PDB entry 8RB8 | electron microscopy, 3.41 A resolution | chains D and G of the 7 polymer chains in the assembly

[Chain D]
Molecule: Ion-translocating oxidoreductase complex subunit D
Source organism: Azotobacter vinelandii DJ
Notes: EC 7.-.-.-
UniProt: C1DMA5 (C1DMA5_AZOVD); numbering as in UniProt (aligned over 1-366)
Amino-acid sequence (366 residues; numbered 1 to 366; the number before each row is that of its first residue):
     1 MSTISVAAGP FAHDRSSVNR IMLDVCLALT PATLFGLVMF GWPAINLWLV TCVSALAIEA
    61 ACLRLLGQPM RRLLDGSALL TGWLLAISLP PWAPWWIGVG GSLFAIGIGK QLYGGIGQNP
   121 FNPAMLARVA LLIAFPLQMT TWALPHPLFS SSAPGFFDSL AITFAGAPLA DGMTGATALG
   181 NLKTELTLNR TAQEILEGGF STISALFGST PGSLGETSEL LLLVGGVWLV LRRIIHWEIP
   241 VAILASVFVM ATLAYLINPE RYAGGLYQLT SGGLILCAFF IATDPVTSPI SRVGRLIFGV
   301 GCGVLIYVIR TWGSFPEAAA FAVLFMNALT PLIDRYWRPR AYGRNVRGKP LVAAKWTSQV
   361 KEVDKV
Unresolved in the structure: 1-4, 354-366
Covalently attached groups: flavin mononucleotide (FMN) linked to Thr177
Residues lining bound ligands:
  - FMN (flavin mononucleotide), molecule 1: Ser88, Met125, Arg128, Leu132, Trp142, Ala178, Leu179, Gly180, Gly212, Ser213, Glu216, Gly272, Gly273, Leu276, Cys277, Ile281, Pro316, Glu317, Ala318, Ala319, Ala320, Phe321
  - FMN, molecule 2: Leu132, Thr140, Thr184, Phe315, Pro316
  - riboflavin (RBF): Ile21, Met22, Val25, Ser77, Leu80, Thr81, Leu84, Lys110, Ile116, Gly117, Asn119, Asn122, Pro123, Ala124, Ile235, Phe280, Ile281, Thr283, Asp284, Pro285, Val286

[Chain G]
Molecule: Ion-translocating oxidoreductase complex subunit G
Source organism: Azotobacter vinelandii DJ
Notes: EC 7.-.-.-
UniProt: C1DMA4 (C1DMA4_AZOVD); residue numbers follow UniProt; this construct covers 1-229
Amino-acid sequence (237 residues; numbered 1 to 237; the number before each row is that of its first residue):
     1 MNDTTMTPAE ENAAPAEAAA GKPTLLARLE KWRPMVAYQG LSLGLVCAVV ALLLLTGNIM
    61 THGTIAEQQM QDRLATLREV LPQSLYDNNP LADSFKVQDA ELGEVEVLPA RLQGKLTAVV
   121 FQGRNIGYGG PIEQMMSVDA QGKILGVRVL THKETPGLAD KIEASRSDWI KVFDGLSLEN
   181 TALDKWKVKK DGGQFDQFAG ATITPRAVVK TVLQGLQFQA RHAEQLKAEW SHPQFEK
Unresolved in the structure: 1-34, 229-237
Covalently attached groups: flavin mononucleotide (FMN) linked to Thr202
Sequence notes: expression tag (230-237)
Residues lining bound ligands: FMN (flavin mononucleotide): Tyr128, Glu154, Thr155, Leu158, Ala159, Lys190, Gln197, Gly200, Ala201, Ile203, Thr204, Arg206

[Chain D / chain G interface]
Residue-residue contacts (5):
  Pro136(D) with Pro156(G); Leu158(G), hydrophobic
  Leu137(D) with Ala199(G)
  Leu188(D) with Arg206(G)
  Ser314(D) with Tyr128(G), hydrogen bond (backbone-side chain)
Interface residues without a listed pair, chain D (8 interface residues in all): Thr140, Thr184, Thr187, Phe315
Interface residues without a listed pair, chain G (8 interface residues in all): Thr155, Gly157, Ile203

[Overview]
Chain D and chain G each contribute 8 residues to their interface; the contacts include 1 hydrogen bond. Its
one hydrogen-bonded contact is Ser314(D)-Tyr128(G). Bound to chain D: riboflavin and flavin mononucleotide.
Flavin mononucleotide is covalently linked to Thr177(D).
Chain D is Ion-translocating oxidoreductase complex subunit D and chain G is Ion-translocating oxidoreductase
complex subunit G, both from Azotobacter vinelandii DJ; the structure, Cryo-EM structure of the
NADH:ferredoxin oxidoreductase RNF from Azotobacter vinelandii, purified with 2-ME/TCEP, NADH added, was
determined by electron microscopy together with 8RB9, 8RBM, 8RBQ and 8AHX from the same study.
